8Z98 - chains A and C of the 4 polymer chains in the assembly; structure by electron microscopy, 2.52 A resolution.

[Chain A]
Name: Polymerase acidic protein
Source organism: Thogoto virus (isolate SiAr 126)
Reference sequence: P27194 (PA_THOGV); numbering as in UniProt (aligned over 1-622)
Chain sequence (622 residues; numbered 1 to 622; the number before each row is that of its first residue):
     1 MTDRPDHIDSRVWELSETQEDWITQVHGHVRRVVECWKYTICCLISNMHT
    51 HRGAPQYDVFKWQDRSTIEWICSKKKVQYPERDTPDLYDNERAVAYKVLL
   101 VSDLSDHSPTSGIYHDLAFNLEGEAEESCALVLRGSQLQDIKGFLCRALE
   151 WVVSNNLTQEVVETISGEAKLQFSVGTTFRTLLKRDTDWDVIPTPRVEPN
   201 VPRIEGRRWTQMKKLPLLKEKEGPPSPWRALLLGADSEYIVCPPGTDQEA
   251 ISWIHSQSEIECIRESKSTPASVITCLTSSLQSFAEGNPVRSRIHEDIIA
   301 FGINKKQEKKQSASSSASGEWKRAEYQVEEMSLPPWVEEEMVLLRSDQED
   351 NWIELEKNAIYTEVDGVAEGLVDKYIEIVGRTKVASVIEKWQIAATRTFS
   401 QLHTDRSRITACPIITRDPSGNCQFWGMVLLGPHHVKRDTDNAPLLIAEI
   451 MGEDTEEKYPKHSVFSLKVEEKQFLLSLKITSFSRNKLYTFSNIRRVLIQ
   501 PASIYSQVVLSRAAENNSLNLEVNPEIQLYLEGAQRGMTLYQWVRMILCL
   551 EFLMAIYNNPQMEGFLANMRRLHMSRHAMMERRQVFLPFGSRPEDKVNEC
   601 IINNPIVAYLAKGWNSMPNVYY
Disordered / not traced: 1
Sequence notes: conflict Glu471 (Gly in P27194)
Small-molecule neighbours: V9G (7-methyl-guanosine-5'-triphosphate-5'-(2'-O-methyl)-adenosine): Lys267, Ser268, Pro270, Phe301, Gly302, Lys305, Lys309, Ile480
Reported in the primary citation:
  - binding site for V9G: Pro270, Lys305, Lys309, Ile480
  - binding site for the 9-nt RNA strand: Lys309

[Chain C]
Name: Polymerase basic protein 2
Source organism: Thogoto virus (isolate SiAr 126)
Reference sequence: Q9YNA4 (PB2_THOGV); residues 1-769 here = UniProt positions 1-769
Chain sequence (827 residues; numbered 1 to 827; the number before each row is that of its first residue):
     1 MDREEPAESECTLRALVEEYNGACKEAPKEMSKQFTDYNTFKRYTTSKKD
    51 HAPQMRLVYSVRKPWPISMTPSKEIPLVFNGTKLKDTILDLGESKRTRAN
   101 IVVPDYWSKYGSQTSLEVVNAILYAEDLKVQRFFSTEWGEIRYGRMLPFR
   151 KPVQACPTIEEVNPASIPHTLLQVFCPQYTTLDSKRKAHMGAVEKLKRVM
   201 EPICKVQTQESAVHIARSLIDSNKKWLPTVVDHTPRTAEMAHFLCSKYHY
   251 VHTNTQDLSDTRSIDNLCGELVKRSLKCRCPKETLVANLDKITIQGRPMR
   301 EVLADHDGELPYLGICRVAMGLSTHHTMKIRSTKFSILNSDHPRIEVKKV
   351 FSLSPDVQVTIPYRRFKGKAKVYFQNDQIQGYFSCTDRQIDEIKISAPKN
   401 APLLEPLLDICYYGSFIEPGFEQTFGFYPAGKREFVDSFFMHHSKDHKAF
   451 LIHMGLDKDLSLPLSPELNWKEPALSKVCRVTELDSTVQPYTSATREFVL
   501 GETLNVYTQHENGLELLICPTEIRSTRGPLPPGTNLSGSEFIDIYQDPFS
   551 RAKSLLKSTILHAERCKEFVGNMLEEYQDPAETTVQSLVPINTWGKSAKR
   601 KLQEEITSDPDWHQCPRKRAKMSYLAIIAGSIQDRDKKQTNVPRAFMLRG
   651 SQIEYDMKATRGLVVDTTNRIIVGGETVLREGKGGPEGYVQTGVFEEQPR
   701 CYLVDTPDHGLSMGLSRFCVHSQGRYFQYEKKISIWEETDNIKATIDSQR
   751 DLKRRRDIEEMVSKRARIVLEVLFQGPGHHHHHHHHSADYKDDDDKGGWS
   801 HPQFEKGGGSGGGGSGGSAWSHPQFEK
Disordered / not traced: 1-9, 88-95, 255-827
Sequence notes: expression tag (770-827)
UniProt features mapped onto this chain:
  - motif: Lys753 to Arg756 (Nuclear localization signal)
Reported in the primary citation:
  - mutagenesis - F134A/W138A, Q295A/D547A/I653A, D547A/F549A: decreased catalytic activity

[How chain A and chain C interact]
Residue-residue contacts (37):
  Thr18(A) - Gln34(C)  hydrogen bond
  Arg65(A) - Thr181(C)
  Glu69(A) - Thr180(C)
  Glu69(A) - Thr181(C)
  Gln78(A) - Leu182(C)
  Pro80(A) - Leu182(C)
  Glu81(A) - Thr181(C)
  Glu81(A) - Asp183(C)  hydrogen bond (backbone-side chain)
  Arg82(A) - Asp183(C)
  Thr362(A) - Trp138(C)
  Glu363(A) - Trp138(C)
  Glu363(A) - Gly139(C)
  Glu363(A) - Ile141(C)
  Val364(A) - Ile141(C)  hydrophobic
  Val364(A) - Phe243(C)  hydrophobic
  Val367(A) - Ile141(C)  hydrophobic
  Val367(A) - Tyr143(C)
  Phe399(A) - Met55(C)
  His403(A) - Met55(C)
  His403(A) - Tyr59(C)
  Thr404(A) - Tyr59(C)
  Asp439(A) - His51(C)  salt bridge
  Asp439(A) - Met55(C)
  Arg485(A) - Met55(C)
  Tyr489(A) - Gln54(C)
  Tyr489(A) - Met55(C)  hydrophobic
  Gln507(A) - Tyr248(C)
  Leu510(A) - Tyr143(C)  hydrophobic
  Leu510(A) - Tyr248(C)  hydrophobic
  Ser511(A) - Arg145(C)  hydrogen bond
  Ala513(A) - Tyr143(C)
  Ala514(A) - Tyr143(C)
  Ala514(A) - Gly144(C)
  Ala514(A) - Tyr248(C)  hydrophobic
  Asn517(A) - Arg142(C)
  Asn517(A) - Tyr143(C)  hydrogen bond (side chain-backbone)
  Leu519(A) - Tyr143(C)
Interface residues without a listed pair, chain A (30 interface residues in all): Ser66, Tyr79, Tyr361, Asn486, Glu515, Ser518
Interface residues without a listed pair, chain C (23 interface residues in all): Phe133, Tyr179, Lys247, His249, Val251

[Overview]
30 residues of chain A face 23 of chain C across their interface; the contacts include 4 hydrogen bonds and 1
salt bridge. Polar pairs include Asp439(A)-His51(C), Thr18(A)-Gln34(C) and Glu81(A)-Asp183(C). The paper
reports a binding site for V9G at Pro270(A), Lys305(A) and Lys309(A) among others; F134A/W138A,
Q295A/D547A/I653A and D547A/F549A of chain C reduce catalytic activity.
Here chain A is Polymerase acidic protein and chain C is Polymerase basic protein 2, both from Thogoto virus
(isolate SiAr 126). Entry 8Z98 (Cryo-EM structure of Thogoto virus polymerase in a transcription reception
conformation) was determined by electron microscopy, deposited together with 8Z85, 8Z8J, 8Z8N, 8Z8X, 8Z90,
8Z97 and 3 further entries.
